Entry 5YRT (X-ray diffraction, 1.70 A resolution); this record covers chains A and B of the 6 polymer chains in the assembly.

Chain A:
Protein: Diol dehydrase alpha subunit
From: Klebsiella oxytoca
Notes: EC 4.2.1.28
UniProtKB: Q59470 (Q59470_KLEOX); residues 1-554 here = UniProt positions 1-554
Sequence (554 residues; each row starts with the number of its first residue):
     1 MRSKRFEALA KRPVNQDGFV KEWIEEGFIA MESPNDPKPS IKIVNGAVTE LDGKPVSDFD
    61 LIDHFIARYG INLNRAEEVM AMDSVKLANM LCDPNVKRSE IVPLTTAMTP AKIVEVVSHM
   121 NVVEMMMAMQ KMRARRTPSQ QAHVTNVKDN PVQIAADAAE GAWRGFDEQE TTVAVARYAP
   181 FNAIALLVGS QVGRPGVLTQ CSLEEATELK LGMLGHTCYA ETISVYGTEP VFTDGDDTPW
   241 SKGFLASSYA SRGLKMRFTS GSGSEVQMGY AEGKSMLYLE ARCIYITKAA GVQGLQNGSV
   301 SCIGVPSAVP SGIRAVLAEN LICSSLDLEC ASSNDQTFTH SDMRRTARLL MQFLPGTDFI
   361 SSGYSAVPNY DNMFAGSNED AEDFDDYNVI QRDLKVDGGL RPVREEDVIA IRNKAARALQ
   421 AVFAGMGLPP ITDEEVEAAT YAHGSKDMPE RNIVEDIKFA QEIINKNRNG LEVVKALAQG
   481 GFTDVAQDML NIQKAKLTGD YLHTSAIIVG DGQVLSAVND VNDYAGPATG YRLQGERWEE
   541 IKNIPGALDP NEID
Unresolved in the structure: 552-554
Bound ions: Ca2+: Gln-141, Glu-170, Glu-221, Gln-296, Ser-362; K+ site 1: Leu-203, Glu-205, Glu-208, Thr-222; K+ site 2: Gly-261, Ser-264, Glu-265, Glu-280
Ligand contacts:
  - 5'-deoxyadenosine (5AD): Ser-202, Thr-222, Ser-224, Val-225, Tyr-226, Thr-259, Ser-260, Gly-261, Ser-262, Ser-264, Gln-296, Ser-299, Val-300, Ser-301, Cys-302, Phe-374
  - cobalamin (B12): Thr-172, Val-173, Ala-174, Val-175, Ala-176, Ser-202, Leu-203, Glu-204, Glu-205, Thr-222, Ser-224, Tyr-226, Asp-234, Gly-235, Gln-267, Met-268, Ser-301, Cys-302, Gln-336, Met-373, Phe-374, Ala-375

Chain B:
Protein: Diol dehydrase beta subunit
From: Klebsiella oxytoca
Notes: EC 4.2.1.28
UniProtKB: Q59471 (Q59471_KLEOX); residues 46-224 here = UniProt positions 46-224
Sequence (200 residues; each row starts with the number of its first residue):
    25 MSSHHHHHHS AALEVLFQGP GGFLTEVGEA RQGTQQDEVI IAVGPAFGLA QTVNIVGIPH
    85 KSILREVIAG IEEEGIKARV IRCFKSSDVA FVAVEGNRLS GSGISIGIQS KGTTVIHQQG
   145 LPPLSNLELF PQAPLLTLET YRQIGKNAAR YAKRESPQPV PTLNDQMARP KYQAKSAILH
   205 IKETKYVVTG KNPQELRVAL
Unresolved in the structure: 25-42
Differences from the reference sequence: expression tag (25-45)
Ligand contacts: cobalamin (B12): Ile-79, Asp-112, Val-113, Ala-114, Lys-135, Thr-137, Val-139, Leu-148, Asn-150, Leu-153, Pro-155, Gln-156, Ala-157, Pro-158, Asn-188, Ala-192, Arg-193, Tyr-196, Gln-197, Ser-200

Interface between chain A and chain B:
Residue-residue contacts - 70 pairs, chain A then chain B:
  Gln-16(A) with Lys-195(B)
  Asp-17(A) with Pro-194(B)
  Gly-18(A) with Pro-194(B), hydrogen bond (backbone-backbone)
  Val-20(A) with Ala-198(B), hydrophobic
  Glu-26(A) with Ile-205(B); Lys-209(B), salt bridge
  Phe-28(A) with Ile-202(B), hydrophobic
  Val-147(A) with Thr-186(B), hydrogen bond (backbone-side chain); Asn-188(B)
  Ala-174(A) with Thr-186(B)
  Val-175(A) with Pro-183(B), hydrophobic
  Arg-177(A) with Leu-151(B), hydrogen bond (side chain-backbone); Tyr-175(B), hydrogen bond
  Glu-204(A) with Pro-146(B); Leu-148(B); Ser-149(B)
  Asp-234(A) with Ser-110(B), hydrogen bond; Asp-112(B); Phe-115(B)
  Gly-235(A) with Leu-148(B)
  Asp-236(A) with Phe-115(B); Pro-147(B); Leu-148(B)
  Val-266(A) with Ala-201(B); Ile-205(B)
  Gln-267(A) with Gln-197(B), hydrogen bond; Ser-200(B), hydrogen bond; Ala-201(B); His-204(B)
  Met-268(A) with His-204(B), hydrogen bond (backbone-side chain)
  Gly-269(A) with His-204(B); Ile-205(B); Thr-208(B)
  Tyr-270(A) with Thr-208(B); Val-211(B)
  Ser-301(A) with Arg-193(B), hydrogen bond (backbone-side chain); Gln-197(B), hydrogen bond (backbone-side chain)
  Cys-302(A) with Gln-197(B)
  Ile-303(A) with Gln-197(B)
  Gly-304(A) with Gln-197(B), hydrogen bond (backbone-side chain)
  Val-305(A) with Gln-197(B)
  Gln-336(A) with Arg-193(B), hydrogen bond
  Thr-337(A) with Gln-190(B), hydrogen bond (side chain-backbone); Met-191(B); Arg-193(B), hydrogen bond (backbone-side chain); Pro-194(B)
  Phe-338(A) with Pro-194(B)
  Thr-339(A) with Met-191(B); Pro-194(B)
  His-340(A) with Met-191(B); Pro-194(B); Lys-195(B), hydrogen bond
  Asn-369(A) with Asn-188(B); Gln-190(B)
  Tyr-370(A) with Asn-188(B), hydrogen bond (backbone-side chain); Gln-190(B)
  Asn-372(A) with Asn-188(B), hydrogen bond (backbone-side chain)
  Met-373(A) with Thr-186(B)
  Phe-374(A) with Arg-193(B), hydrogen bond (backbone-side chain)
  Ala-375(A) with Gln-156(B); Asn-188(B); Gln-190(B); Arg-193(B), hydrogen bond (backbone-side chain)
  Gly-376(A) with Gln-190(B); Arg-193(B), hydrogen bond (backbone-side chain)
  Ile-453(A) with Gln-182(B); Pro-183(B)
  Val-454(A) with Ser-180(B); Pro-181(B); Gln-182(B)
Interface residues without a listed pair, chain A (45 interface residues in all): Trp-23, Ala-176, Thr-207, Thr-233, Ala-308, Asp-371, Ile-457
Interface residues without a listed pair, chain B (35 interface residues in all): Ser-111, Asn-150, Glu-152, Asp-189

Summary:
45 residues of chain A face 35 of chain B across their interface; the contacts include 20 hydrogen bonds and 1
salt bridge. Polar pairs include Glu-26(A)/Lys-209(B), Val-147(A)/Thr-186(B) and Arg-177(A)/Leu-151(B).
Cobalamin is bound between chain A and chain B. Chain A binds 5'-deoxyadenosine.
Chain A is Diol dehydrase alpha subunit and chain B is Diol dehydrase beta subunit, both from Klebsiella
oxytoca; the structure, Diol dehydratase, AdoCbl/substrate-free, anaerobically-prepared crystal, was
determined by X-ray diffraction (same publication as 5YRV, 5YSH, 5YSN and 5YSR).
